PDB entry 8DP5 | electron microscopy, 3.10 A resolution | chains A and B of the 6 polymer chains in the assembly

[Chain A (and B)]
Name: Protein PEAK3
From: Homo sapiens
Notes: chain B of this document is another copy of the same molecule, construct and numbering; everything in this record applies to it too
UniProt: Q6ZS72 (PEAK3_HUMAN); residues 1-473 here = UniProt positions 1-473
Amino-acid sequence (491 residues; row label = number of the first residue in the row):
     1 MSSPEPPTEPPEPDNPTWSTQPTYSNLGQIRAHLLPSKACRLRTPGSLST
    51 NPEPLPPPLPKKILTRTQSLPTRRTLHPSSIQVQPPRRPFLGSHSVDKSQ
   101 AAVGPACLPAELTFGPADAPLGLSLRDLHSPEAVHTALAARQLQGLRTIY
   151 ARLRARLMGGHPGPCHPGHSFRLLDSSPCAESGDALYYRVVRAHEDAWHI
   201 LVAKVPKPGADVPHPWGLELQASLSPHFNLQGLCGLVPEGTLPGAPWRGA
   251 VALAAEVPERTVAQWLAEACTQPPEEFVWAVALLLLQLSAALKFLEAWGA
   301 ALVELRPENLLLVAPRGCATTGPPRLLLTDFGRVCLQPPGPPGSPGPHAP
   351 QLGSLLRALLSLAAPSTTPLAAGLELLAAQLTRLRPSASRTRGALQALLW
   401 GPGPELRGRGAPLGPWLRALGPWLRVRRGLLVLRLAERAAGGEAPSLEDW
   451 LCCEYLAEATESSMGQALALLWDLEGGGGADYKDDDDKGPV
Disordered / not traced: 1-127, 407-418, 474-491 (chain B: 1-129, 407-414, 473-491)
Differences from the reference sequence: expression tag (474-491)
Reported in the primary citation:
  - contacts within the chain: Leu-146/Cys-453 (hydrophobic contact), Leu-157/Cys-318, Asp-184/Lys-204, Gln-221/Gln-231 (hydrogen bond), Phe-228/Trp-450 (hydrophobic contact), Lys-204/Gln-231, Ala-397/Ala-467, Leu-398/Leu-471, Pro-402/Trp-423 (hydrophobic contact), Trp-400/Cys-452 (hydrophobic contact), Arg-392/Glu-454 (salt bridge)
  - self-association interface (contacts with another copy of this molecule): Ala-436
  - mutagenesis - L146E, A436E, C453E: decreased binding to 14-3-3

[Interface between chain A and chain B]
Contacting residue pairs (31; chain A residue first):
  Leu-128(A) / Ala-419(B)  hydrophobic
  His-129(A) / Arg-418(B)
  His-129(A) / Ala-419(B)
  Val-134(A) / Val-426(B)  hydrophobic
  His-135(A) / His-135(B)
  Arg-141(A) / Glu-437(B)  salt bridge
  Gly-145(A) / Glu-437(B)
  Thr-148(A) / Glu-437(B)
  Ile-149(A) / Ala-436(B)  hydrophobic
  Ile-149(A) / Ala-440(B)  hydrophobic
  Arg-152(A) / Glu-437(B)  hydrogen bond (side chain-backbone)
  Arg-152(A) / Ala-440(B)
  Arg-152(A) / Gly-441(B)
  Leu-153(A) / Ala-440(B)
  Arg-156(A) / Ala-439(B)  hydrogen bond (side chain-backbone)
  Arg-156(A) / Ala-440(B)  hydrogen bond (side chain-backbone)
  Arg-156(A) / Gly-442(B)
  Val-426(A) / Val-134(B)  hydrophobic
  Leu-430(A) / Arg-141(B)
  Val-432(A) / Val-432(B)
  Val-432(A) / Leu-433(B)  hydrophobic
  Val-432(A) / Ala-436(B)  hydrophobic
  Leu-433(A) / Val-432(B)  hydrophobic
  Ala-436(A) / Val-432(B)
  Glu-437(A) / Arg-141(B)  salt bridge
  Glu-437(A) / Gly-145(B)
  Glu-437(A) / Arg-152(B)  hydrogen bond (backbone-side chain)
  Ala-439(A) / Ala-439(B)  hydrophobic
  Ala-440(A) / Ile-149(B)  hydrophobic
  Ala-440(A) / Arg-156(B)  hydrogen bond (backbone-side chain)
  Gly-441(A) / Arg-156(B)
Other interface residues (no listed pair), chain A (26 interface residues in all): Leu-138, Gln-142, Leu-435, Arg-438, Gly-442, Pro-445
Other interface residues (no listed pair), chain B (31 interface residues in all): Pro-131, Leu-138, Gln-142, Thr-148, Leu-153, Leu-406, Pro-422, Trp-423, Arg-425, Leu-430, Leu-435, Arg-438, Pro-445

[Summary]
The interface between chain A and chain B involves 26 residues on one side and 31 on the other; the contacts
include 5 hydrogen bonds and 2 salt bridges. Polar contacts include Arg-141(A)/Glu-437(B),
Arg-152(A)/Glu-437(B) and Arg-156(A)/Ala-439(B). From the paper: L146E, A436E and C453E of chain A reduce
binding to 14-3-3; a self-association interface involving Ala-436(A).
Chain A and chain B are both Protein PEAK3 (Homo sapiens); the structure, Structure of the PEAK3/14-3-3
complex, was determined by electron microscopy (same publication as 8DS6).
